PDB entry 7QDS | electron microscopy, 3.80 A resolution | chains B and C of the 4 polymer chains in the assembly

# Chain B
Molecule: Tetratricopeptide repeat protein 37
From: Homo sapiens
UniProtKB: Q6PGP7 (TTC37_HUMAN); residues 1-1564 here = UniProt positions 1-1564
Chain sequence (1589 residues; row label = number of the first residue in the row; numbers below 1 keep their minus sign (Met-24 is residue -24)):
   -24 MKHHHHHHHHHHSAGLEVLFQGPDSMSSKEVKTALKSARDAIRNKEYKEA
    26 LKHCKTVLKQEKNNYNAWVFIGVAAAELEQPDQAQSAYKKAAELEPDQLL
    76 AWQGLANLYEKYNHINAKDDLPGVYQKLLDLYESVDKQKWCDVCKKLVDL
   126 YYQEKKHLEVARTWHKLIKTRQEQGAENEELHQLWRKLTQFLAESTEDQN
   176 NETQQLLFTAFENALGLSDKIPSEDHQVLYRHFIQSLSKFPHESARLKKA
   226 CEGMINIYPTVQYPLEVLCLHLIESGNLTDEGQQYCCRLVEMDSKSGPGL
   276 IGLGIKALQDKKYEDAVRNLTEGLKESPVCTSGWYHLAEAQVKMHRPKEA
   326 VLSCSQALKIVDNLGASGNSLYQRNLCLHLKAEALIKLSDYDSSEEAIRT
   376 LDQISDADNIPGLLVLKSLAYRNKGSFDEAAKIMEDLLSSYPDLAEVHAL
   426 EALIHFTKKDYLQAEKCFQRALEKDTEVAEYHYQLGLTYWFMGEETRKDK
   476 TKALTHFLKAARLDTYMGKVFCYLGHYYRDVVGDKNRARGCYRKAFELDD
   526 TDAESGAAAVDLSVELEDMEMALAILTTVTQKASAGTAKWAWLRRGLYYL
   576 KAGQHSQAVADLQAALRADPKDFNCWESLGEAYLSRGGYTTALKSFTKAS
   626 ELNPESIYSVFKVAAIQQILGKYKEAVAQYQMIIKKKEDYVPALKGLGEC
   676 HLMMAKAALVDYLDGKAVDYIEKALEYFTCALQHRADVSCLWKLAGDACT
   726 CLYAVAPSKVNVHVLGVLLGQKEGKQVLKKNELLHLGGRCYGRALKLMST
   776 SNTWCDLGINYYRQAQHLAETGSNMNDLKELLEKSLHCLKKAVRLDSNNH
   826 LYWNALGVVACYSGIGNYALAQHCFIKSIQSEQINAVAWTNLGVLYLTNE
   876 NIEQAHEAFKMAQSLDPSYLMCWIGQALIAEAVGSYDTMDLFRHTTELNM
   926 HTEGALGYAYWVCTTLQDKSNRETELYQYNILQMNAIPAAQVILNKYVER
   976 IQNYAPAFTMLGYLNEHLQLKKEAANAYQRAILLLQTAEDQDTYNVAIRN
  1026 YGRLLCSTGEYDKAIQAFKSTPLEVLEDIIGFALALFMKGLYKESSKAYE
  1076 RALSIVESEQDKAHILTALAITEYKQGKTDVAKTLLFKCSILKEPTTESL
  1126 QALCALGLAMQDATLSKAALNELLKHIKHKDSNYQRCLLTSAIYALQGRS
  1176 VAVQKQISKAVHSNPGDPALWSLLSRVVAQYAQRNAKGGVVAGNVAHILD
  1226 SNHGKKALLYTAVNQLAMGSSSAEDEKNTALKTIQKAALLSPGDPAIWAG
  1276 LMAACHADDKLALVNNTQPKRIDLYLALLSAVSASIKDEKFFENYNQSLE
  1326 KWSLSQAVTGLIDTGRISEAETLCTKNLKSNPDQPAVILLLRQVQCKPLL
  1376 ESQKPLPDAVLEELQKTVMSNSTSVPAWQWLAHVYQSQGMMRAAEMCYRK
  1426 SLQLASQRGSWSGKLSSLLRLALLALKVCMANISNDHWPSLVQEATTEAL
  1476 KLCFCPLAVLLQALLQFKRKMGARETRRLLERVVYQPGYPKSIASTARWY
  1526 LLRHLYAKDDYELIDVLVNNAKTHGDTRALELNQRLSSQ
Unresolved in the structure: -24 to 558
Construct notes: initiating methionine (-24); expression tag (-23 to 0)
Curated features (UniProtKB/Swiss-Prot):
  - modified residue: Ser2 (N-acetylserine)
  - natural variant: Gly251 (G251R: In THES1), Asn860 to Glu878 (deletion: Found in a THES1 patient), Ala1077 (A1077D: Found in a THES1 patient), Pro1270 (P1270A: Found in a THES1 patient), Asp1283 (D1283N: In THES1), Leu1485 (L1485R: Found in a THES1 patient), Leu1505 (L1505S: In THES1)
Reported in the primary citation:
  - disease-associated variants - G673D, G721R, L761P: decreased stability (proposed by the authors, not directly observed)
  - disease-associated variants - L1485R, R1503C, L1505S (citing earlier work)
  - disease-associated variants - P1270A, D1283N: decreased binding to hSKI8 (proposed by the authors, not directly observed)

# Chain C
Molecule: WD repeat-containing protein 61
From: Homo sapiens
UniProtKB: Q9GZS3 (WDR61_HUMAN); residue numbers follow UniProt; this construct covers 1-305
Chain sequence (305 residues; row label = number of the first residue in the row):
     1 MTNQYGILFKQEQAHDDAIWSVAWGTNKKENSETVVTGSLDDLVKVWKWR
    51 DERLDLQWSLEGHQLGVVSVDISHTLPIAASSSLDAHIRLWDLENGKQIK
   101 SIDAGPVDAWTLAFSPDSQYLATGTHVGKVNIFGVESGKKEYSLDTRGKF
   151 ILSIAYSPDGKYLASGAIDGIINIFDIATGKLLHTLEGHAMPIRSLTFSP
   201 DSQLLVTASDDGYIKIYDVQHANLAGTLSGHASWVLNVAFCPDDTHFVSS
   251 SSDKSVKVWDVGTRTCVHTFFDHQDQVWGVKYNGNGSKIVSVGDDQEIHI
   301 YDCPI
Curated features (UniProtKB/Swiss-Prot):
  - modified residue: Met1 (N-acetylmethionine), Thr2 (N-acetylthreonine)

# How chain B and chain C interact
Residue-residue contacts (42; chain B residue first):
  Lys649(B) - Asp201(C)  salt bridge
  Leu688(B) - Asn223(C)
  Lys691(B) - Asp218(C)  salt bridge
  Lys691(B) - Val219(C)
  Lys691(B) - Gln220(C)
  Asn960(B) - Ser229(C)
  Val967(B) - Leu224(C)  hydrophobic
  Val967(B) - Thr227(C)
  Asn970(B) - Leu224(C)
  Glu974(B) - Asn223(C)
  Gln994(B) - Ala190(C)
  Leu995(B) - Glu187(C)
  Leu995(B) - Gly188(C)
  Lys997(B) - Glu187(C)
  Glu998(B) - Glu187(C)
  Ser1226(B) - Ser252(C)
  Asn1227(B) - Trp234(C)
  Lys1230(B) - Trp234(C)
  Lys1252(B) - Asp17(C)
  Lys1252(B) - Gln296(C)
  Lys1257(B) - Asp17(C)  salt bridge
  Lys1257(B) - Leu40(C)
  Gln1260(B) - Trp20(C)
  Gln1260(B) - Leu40(C)
  Gln1260(B) - Leu65(C)
  Gln1260(B) - Gly66(C)
  Gln1260(B) - Leu84(C)
  Ala1263(B) - Trp110(C)
  Leu1264(B) - Trp20(C)
  Leu1264(B) - Arg194(C)
  Leu1264(B) - Trp278(C)  hydrophobic
  Leu1265(B) - Arg194(C)  hydrogen bond (backbone-side chain)
  Leu1265(B) - Trp234(C)  hydrophobic
  Pro1267(B) - Trp110(C)  hydrophobic
  Pro1267(B) - Phe150(C)
  Trp1273(B) - Pro106(C)  hydrophobic
  Trp1273(B) - Trp110(C)  hydrophobic
  Arg1296(B) - Gln64(C)  hydrogen bond (backbone-side chain)
  Arg1296(B) - Leu65(C)
  Ile1297(B) - Gln64(C)
  Ser1305(B) - Val107(C)
  Ser1310(B) - His126(C)
Also at the interface, not in a pair above, chain B (37 interface residues in all): Gly690, Tyr695, Pro963, Lys971, Leu1256, Lys1261, Lys1295, Ala1302, Leu1303, Ala1309, Asp1313
Also at the interface, not in a pair above, chain C (40 interface residues in all): Asp16, His63, Ala86, Gly105, Lys149, Gln203, Tyr213, His221, Ala225, Gly226, Ser233, Arg264

# In short
Chain B and chain C form an interface of 37 and 40 residues respectively, with 2 hydrogen bonds and 3 salt
bridges. Polar pairs include Lys649(B)-Asp201(C), Lys691(B)-Asp218(C) and Lys1257(B)-Asp17(C). The paper
reports that G673D, G721R and L761P of chain B reduce stability; P1270A and D1283N of chain B reduce binding
to hSKI8.
Here chain B is Tetratricopeptide repeat protein 37 and chain C is WD repeat-containing protein 61, both from
Homo sapiens. Entry 7QDS (Apo human SKI complex in the open state) was determined by electron microscopy
together with 7QDY, 7QDZ, 7QE0 and 7QDR from the same study.
